PDB entry 3TOB | X-ray diffraction, 2.70 A resolution | chain A

== Chain A ==
Protein: histone acetyltransferase MYST1
Organism: Homo sapiens
Notes: EC 2.3.1.48
UniProt: Q9H7Z6 (MYST1_HUMAN); aligned to UniProt positions 177-458 over residues 177-458 (the alignment contains insertions or deletions, so no single offset holds)
Amino-acid sequence (304 residues; row label = number of the first residue in the row):
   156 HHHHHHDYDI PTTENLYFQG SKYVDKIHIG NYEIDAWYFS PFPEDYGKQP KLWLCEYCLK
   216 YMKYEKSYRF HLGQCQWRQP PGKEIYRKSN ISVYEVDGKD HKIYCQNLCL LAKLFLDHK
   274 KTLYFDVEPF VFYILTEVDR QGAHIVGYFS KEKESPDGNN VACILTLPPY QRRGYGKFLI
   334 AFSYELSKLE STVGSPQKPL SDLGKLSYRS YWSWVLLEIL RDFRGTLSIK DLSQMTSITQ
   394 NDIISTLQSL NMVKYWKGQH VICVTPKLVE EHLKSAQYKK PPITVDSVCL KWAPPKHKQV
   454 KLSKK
Not modelled in the structure: 156-176, 376-377, 448-458
Differences from the reference sequence: expression tag (156-176); microheterogeneity Lys274 (Lys in Q9H7Z6); engineered mutation Gln350 (Glu in Q9H7Z6)
Modified / non-standard residues: Lys274 (n(6)-acetyllysine; ALY)
Bound ions: Zn2+: Cys210, Cys213, His226, Cys230

== Summary ==
Cys210, Cys213, His226 and Cys230 coordinate Zn2+.
Chain A is histone acetyltransferase MYST1 (Homo sapiens); the structure, Human MOF E350Q crystal structure
with active site lysine partially acetylated, was determined by X-ray diffraction together with 3TO6, 3TO7,
3TO9 and 3TOA from the same study.
